8E24 - chains A and C of the 3 polymer chains in the assembly; structure by X-ray diffraction, 2.34 A resolution.

[Chain A]
Molecule: DNA polymerase theta
Source organism: Homo sapiens
Notes: EC 2.7.7.7
Reference sequence: O75417 (DPOLQ_HUMAN); residue numbers follow UniProt; this construct covers 1818-1867, 1889-1920, 1934-2146, 2171-2263, 2304-2509, 1 more blocks
Amino-acid sequence (668 residues; each row starts with the number of its first residue; note: 106 numbers in that range are skipped by the numbering (no residue carries them; nothing is unmodelled there)):
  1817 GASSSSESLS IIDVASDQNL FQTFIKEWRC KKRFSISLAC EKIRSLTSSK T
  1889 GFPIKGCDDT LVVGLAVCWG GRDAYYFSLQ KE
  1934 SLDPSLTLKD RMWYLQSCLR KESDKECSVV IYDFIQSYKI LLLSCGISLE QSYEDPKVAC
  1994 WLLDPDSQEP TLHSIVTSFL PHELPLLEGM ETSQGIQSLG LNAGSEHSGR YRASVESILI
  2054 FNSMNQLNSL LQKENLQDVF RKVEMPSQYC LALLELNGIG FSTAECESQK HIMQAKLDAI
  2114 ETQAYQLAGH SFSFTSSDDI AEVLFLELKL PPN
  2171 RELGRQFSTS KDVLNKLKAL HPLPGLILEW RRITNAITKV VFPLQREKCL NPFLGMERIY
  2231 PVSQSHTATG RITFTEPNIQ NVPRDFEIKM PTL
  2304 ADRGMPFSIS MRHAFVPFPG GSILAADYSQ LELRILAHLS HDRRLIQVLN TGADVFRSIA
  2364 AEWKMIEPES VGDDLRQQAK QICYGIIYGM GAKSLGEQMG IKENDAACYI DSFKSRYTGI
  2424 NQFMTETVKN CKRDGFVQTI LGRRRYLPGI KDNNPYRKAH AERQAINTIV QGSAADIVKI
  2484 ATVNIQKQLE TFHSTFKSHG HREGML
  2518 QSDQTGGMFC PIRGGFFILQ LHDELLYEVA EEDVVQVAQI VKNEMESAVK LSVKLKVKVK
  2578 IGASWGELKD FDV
Disordered / not traced: 1817-1822, 2171-2178, 2190, 2518-2525, 2590
Sequence notes: expression tag (1817)
Bound ions: Mg2+: Asp2540 (together with 2'-3'-dideoxyguanosine-5'-triphosphate)
Ligand contacts:
  - 2'-3'-dideoxyguanosine-5'-triphosphate (DG3): Arg2241, Asp2330, Tyr2331, Gln2333, Glu2335, Phe2359, Arg2379, Lys2383, Gln2384, Tyr2387, Tyr2391, Asn2470, Asp2540
  - UA6 (2-[2,4-bis(trifluoromethyl)phenyl]-N-phenyl-N-[3-(pyridazin-3-yl)prop-2-yn-1-yl]acetamide): Leu2336, Leu2348, Val2351, Val2358, Ile2362, Trp2366, Ile2385, Cys2386, Ile2389, Ile2390, Met2402, Tyr2412, Ser2415, Phe2416, Arg2419, Tyr2420, Ile2423
UniProt features mapped onto this chain:
  - region: Lys2142 to Asn2146, Leu2173 to Phe2177 (Loop 1)
  - binding site (Mg(2+)): Asp2330, Tyr2331, Asp2540
  - mutagenesis: Ser1977 (S1977P: Decreased protein stability), Lys2181 (K2181A: Impaired ability to bypasse abasic sites), Arg2202 (R2202A: Impaired ability to bypasse abasic sites. In Pol-theta(RR) mutant; abolished polymerase activity; when associated with V-2254), Arg2254 (R2254A/V: Impaired ability to bypasse abasic sites; R2254V: In Pol-theta(RR) mutant; abolished polymerase activity; when associated with A-2202), Asp2540 to Glu2541 (Abolishes DNA polymerase activity)
What the authors report for this chain:
  - binding site for UA6: Glu2365, Cys2386, Tyr2412, Arg2419

[Chain C]
Molecule: 13-nt DNA strand
Sequence (13 nucleotides; numbered 1 to 13; the number before each row is that of its first residue):
     1 GCGGCTGTCA TTG
Disordered / not traced: 1-3

[Interface between chain A and chain C]
Pairs across the interface (18):
  Lys2181(A) with DA10(C), phosphate contact; DT11(C), salt bridge to the phosphate
  Arg2202(A) with DT11(C), phosphate contact
  Asn2205(A) with DA10(C), sugar contact; DT11(C), sugar contact
  Lys2209(A) with DA10(C), base contact
  Arg2241(A) with DG13(C), hydrogen bond to the base
  Gln2250(A) with DT12(C), sugar contact
  Asn2251(A) with DT11(C), base contact; DT12(C), sugar contact
  Val2252(A) with DT12(C), sugar contact
  Pro2253(A) with DT12(C), phosphate contact
  Arg2254(A) with DT12(C), hydrogen bond to the phosphate; DG13(C), salt bridge to the phosphate
  Arg2315(A) with DT12(C), hydrogen bond to the phosphate; DG13(C), salt bridge to the phosphate
  Gln2474(A) with DG13(C), base contact
  His2539(A) with DG13(C), hydrogen bond to the sugar
Other interface residues (no listed pair), chain A (15 interface residues in all): Gln2380, Leu2538

[Summary]
15 residues of chain A face 4 of chain C across their interface, with 4 hydrogen bonds and 3 salt bridges.
Polar contacts include Arg2241(A)-DG13(C), His2539(A)-DG13(C) and Arg2254(A)-DT12(C). Ligands of chain A:
2'-3'-dideoxyguanosine-5'-triphosphate and compound UA6. From the paper: a binding site for UA6 at Glu2365(A),
Cys2386(A) and Tyr2412(A) among others.
Chain A is DNA polymerase theta (Homo sapiens) and chain C is a 13-nt DNA strand; the structure, Human DNA
polymerase theta in complex with allosteric inhibitor, was determined by X-ray diffraction, deposited together
with 8E23.
